PDB entry 6HBL | electron microscopy, 3.70 A resolution | chains A and C of the 45 polymer chains in the assembly

Chain A:
Protein: Echovirus 18 capsid protein 1
From: Echovirus E18
UniProtKB: Q8V635 (Q8V635_9ENTO); residues 1001-1287 here correspond to UniProt positions 569-855 (UniProt number = residue number - 432)
Sequence (287 residues; numbered 1001 to 1287; the number before each row is that of its first residue):
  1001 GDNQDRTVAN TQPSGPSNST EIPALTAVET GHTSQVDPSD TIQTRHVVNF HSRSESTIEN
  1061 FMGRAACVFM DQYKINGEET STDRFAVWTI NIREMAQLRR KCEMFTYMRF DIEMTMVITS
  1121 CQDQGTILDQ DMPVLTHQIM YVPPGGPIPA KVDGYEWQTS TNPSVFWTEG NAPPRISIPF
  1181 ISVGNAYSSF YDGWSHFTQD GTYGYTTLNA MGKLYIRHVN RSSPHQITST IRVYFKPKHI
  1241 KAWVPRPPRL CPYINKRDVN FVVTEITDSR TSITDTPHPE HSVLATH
Not modelled in the structure: 1001-1042, 1123-1131, 1276-1287

Chain C:
Protein: Echovirus 18 capsid protein 3
From: Echovirus E18
UniProtKB: Q8V635 (Q8V635_9ENTO); residues 3001-3239 here correspond to UniProt positions 330-568 (UniProt number = residue number - 2671)
Sequence (239 residues; each row starts with the number of its first residue):
  3001 GVPVLNTPGS NQFLTSDDYQ SPSAMPQFDE TPEMHIPGEV RNLMEIAEVD SVVPVNNVTG
  3061 KTKSMDAYQI PVGTGNTDKT KPIFSFQMDP GYSSVLKRTL LGEMLNYYAH WSGSVKLTFL
  3121 FCGSAMATGK LLISYSPPGA SVPTSRKDAM LGTHIVWDIG LQSSCVLCVP WISQSHYRMV
  3181 QQDPYTSAGY ITCWYQTNIV VPPGAPTSCD VLCFASACND FSVRLLRDTP FMAQPGKLQ
Not modelled in the structure: 3074-3077, 3176-3186, 3234-3239
Disulfides: Cys3168-Cys3218

Chain A / chain C interface:
Contacting residue pairs (124; chain A residue first):
  Arg1045(A) with Trp3171(C), hydrogen bond (side chain-backbone); Ile3172(C); Ser3173(C), hydrogen bond (side chain-backbone); Ser3187(C)
  His1046(A) with Ser3173(C)
  Val1048(A) with Ser3112(C), hydrogen bond (backbone-side chain); Gln3174(C); Ser3175(C)
  Phe1050(A) with Ser3112(C); Ser3222(C), hydrogen bond (backbone-side chain); Arg3224(C)
  His1051(A) with Ser3222(C)
  Ser1052(A) with Ser3222(C), hydrogen bond (backbone-side chain); Val3223(C), hydrogen bond (backbone-backbone)
  Arg1053(A) with Asn3042(C); Met3044(C); Glu3048(C), salt bridge; Phe3221(C)
  Glu1055(A) with Tyr3108(C), hydrogen bond (backbone-side chain); Arg3224(C); Leu3226(C)
  Ser1056(A) with Asn3042(C); Leu3043(C), hydrogen bond (backbone-backbone); Tyr3108(C)
  Thr1057(A) with Asn3042(C)
  Ile1058(A) with Val3040(C)
  Phe1061(A) with Leu3043(C), hydrophobic; Tyr3107(C), hydrophobic; Tyr3108(C); Leu3226(C), hydrophobic
  Arg1064(A) with Leu3226(C)
  Ala1065(A) with Thr3015(C)
  Gln1097(A) with Thr3229(C)
  Arg1100(A) with Glu3103(C), salt bridge; Tyr3107(C), hydrogen bond; Thr3229(C); Met3232(C)
  Met1104(A) with Met3104(C), hydrophobic
  Phe1105(A) with Val3040(C), hydrophobic
  Arg1109(A) with Thr3031(C), hydrogen bond (side chain-backbone); Pro3032(C); Glu3033(C)
  Asp1111(A) with Glu3030(C)
  Glu1113(A) with Ser3021(C)
  Thr1115(A) with Phe3013(C)
  Val1117(A) with Phe3013(C), hydrophobic
  Tyr1141(A) with Met3025(C), hydrophobic
  Pro1163(A) with Ala3024(C)
  Ala1172(A) with Asn3011(C)
  Pro1173(A) with Phe3013(C), hydrophobic
  Arg1175(A) with Phe3013(C); Asp3017(C), salt bridge; Tyr3019(C); Ser3021(C); Pro3022(C)
  Ile1176(A) with Ala3024(C), hydrophobic
  Ser1177(A) with Ser3021(C); Pro3022(C), hydrogen bond (backbone-backbone); Ser3023(C); Ala3024(C), hydrogen bond (backbone-backbone)
  Pro1179(A) with Phe3028(C), hydrophobic
  Phe1180(A) with Phe3028(C); Glu3030(C), hydrogen bond (backbone-side chain)
  Ile1181(A) with Met3025(C), hydrophobic; Phe3028(C), hydrophobic
  Ser1182(A) with Thr3031(C), hydrogen bond (backbone-side chain)
  Val1183(A) with Thr3031(C)
  Gly1184(A) with Thr3031(C)
  Asn1185(A) with Thr3031(C); Pro3032(C); Met3034(C), hydrogen bond
  Tyr1234(A) with Phe3013(C), hydrophobic
  Lys1236(A) with Asp3017(C), hydrogen bond (side chain-backbone)
  Lys1241(A) with Glu3033(C), salt bridge
  Ala1242(A) with Glu3039(C); Val3040(C), hydrogen bond (backbone-backbone)
  Trp1243(A) with Glu3033(C); Ile3036(C), hydrogen bond (side chain-backbone); Gly3038(C); Glu3039(C)
  Val1244(A) with Pro3037(C); Gly3038(C), hydrogen bond (backbone-backbone)
  Pro1245(A) with Val3040(C); Ile3046(C), hydrophobic
  Pro1248(A) with Leu3100(C); Glu3103(C)
  Arg1249(A) with Arg3098(C)
  Leu1250(A) with Arg3098(C)
  Tyr1253(A) with Met3232(C), hydrophobic
  Val1263(A) with Lys3063(C)
  Glu1265(A) with Thr3062(C); Lys3063(C)
  Ile1266(A) with Pro3054(C), hydrophobic; Thr3062(C), hydrogen bond (backbone-backbone); Tyr3068(C); Arg3098(C)
  Thr1267(A) with Pro3054(C); Asn3057(C), hydrogen bond; Ser3094(C); Arg3098(C)
  Asp1268(A) with Asn3057(C); Ser3094(C)
  Ser1269(A) with Asn3057(C); Val3058(C); Thr3059(C); Thr3062(C), hydrogen bond
  Arg1270(A) with Val3055(C), hydrogen bond (side chain-backbone); Asn3057(C), hydrogen bond; Val3058(C); Thr3059(C), hydrogen bond (backbone-backbone); Ser3085(C), hydrogen bond (side chain-backbone); Phe3086(C); Val3095(C)
  Thr1271(A) with Val3058(C)
  Ser1272(A) with Val3058(C)
  Ile1273(A) with Val3055(C); Asn3056(C); Val3058(C); Ile3083(C); Phe3084(C); Ser3085(C), hydrogen bond (backbone-backbone)
  Thr1274(A) with Pro3082(C); Ser3085(C)
  Asp1275(A) with Ser3085(C)
Interface residues without a listed pair, chain A (72 interface residues in all): Thr1044, Val1047, Asn1060, Ala1096, Lys1101, Tyr1107, Pro1143, Ala1186, Lys1238, Pro1247, Cys1251, Thr1264
Interface residues without a listed pair, chain C (69 interface residues in all): Arg3041, Ile3070, Pro3071, His3110, Pro3138, Asp3228, Phe3231

In short:
Chain A and chain C form an interface of 72 and 69 residues respectively; the contacts include 27 hydrogen
bonds and 4 salt bridges. Polar pairs include Arg1053(A)-Glu3048(C), Arg1100(A)-Glu3103(C) and
Arg1175(A)-Asp3017(C).
Chain A is Echovirus 18 capsid protein 1 and chain C is Echovirus 18 capsid protein 3, both from Echovirus
E18; the structure, Echovirus 18 Open particle without three pentamers, was determined by electron microscopy
(same publication as 6HBG, 6HBH, 6HBJ, 6HBK and 6HHT).
